5CL4 - chains A and B of the 3 polymer chains in the assembly; structure by X-ray diffraction, 1.87 A resolution.

Chain A:
Name: AlkD
Organism: Bacillus cereus
Notes: EC 3.2.2.-
UniProtKB: R8GWR7 (R8GWR7_BACCE); residues 1-237 here = UniProt positions 1-237
Chain sequence (241 residues; each row starts with the number of its first residue; numbers below 1 keep their minus sign (Gly-3 is residue -3)):
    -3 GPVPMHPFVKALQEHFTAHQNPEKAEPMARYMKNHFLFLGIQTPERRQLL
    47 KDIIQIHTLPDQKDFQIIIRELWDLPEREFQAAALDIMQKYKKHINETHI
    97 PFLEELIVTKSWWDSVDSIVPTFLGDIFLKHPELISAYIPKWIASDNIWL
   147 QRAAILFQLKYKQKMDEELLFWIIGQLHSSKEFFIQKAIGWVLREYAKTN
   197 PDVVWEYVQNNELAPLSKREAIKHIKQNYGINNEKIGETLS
Not modelled in the structure: -3 to -2, 230-237
Differences from the reference sequence: expression tag (-3 to 0)
Reported in the primary citation:
  - catalytic residues: Trp109, Trp187 (from molecular simulation)

Chain B:
Molecule: 12-nt DNA strand
Sequence (13 nucleotides; each row starts with the number of its first residue):
     1 CCCGAX
     6 XAGTCCG
Modified / non-standard residues: DZM (3-deaza-3-methyladenine) at position 6
Residues lining bound ligands: 3-deaza-3-methyladenine (54K; 7-methyl-3H-imidazo[4,5-c]pyridin-4-amine): DA5, DZM_6, ORP_6, DA7

How chain A and chain B interact:
Contacting residue pairs (27):
  Tyr27(A) with DZM_6(B), base contact; DA7(B), hydrogen bond to the base; DG8(B), sugar contact
  Lys29(A) with DG8(B), salt bridge to the phosphate; DT9(B), phosphate contact
  Trp109(A) with DZM_6(B), base contact; ORP_6(B), base contact; DA7(B), hydrogen bond to the phosphate
  Asp113(A) with DZM_6(B), phosphate contact; ORP_6(B), base contact
  Arg148(A) with DZM_6(B), hydrogen bond to the phosphate; ORP_6(B), base contact; DA7(B), salt bridge to the phosphate
  Phe179(A) with DA7(B), sugar contact
  Phe180(A) with DA7(B), phosphate contact
  Lys183(A) with DZM_6(B), salt bridge to the phosphate; ORP_6(B), base contact; DA7(B), salt bridge to the phosphate
  Trp187(A) with DA5(B), phosphate contact; DZM_6(B), sugar contact; ORP_6(B), base contact
  Arg190(A) with DA5(B), hydrogen bond to the phosphate; DZM_6(B), salt bridge to the phosphate; ORP_6(B), base contact
  Lys194(A) with DG4(B), hydrogen bond to the phosphate; DA5(B), salt bridge to the phosphate
  His220(A) with DA5(B), salt bridge to the phosphate
Other interface residues (no listed pair), chain A (15 interface residues in all): Trp108, Glu191, Lys219

In short:
15 residues of chain A and 7 residues of chain B are in contact, with 5 hydrogen bonds and 7 salt bridges.
Polar contacts include Tyr27(A)-DA7(B), Trp109(A)-DA7(B) and Arg148(A)-DZM_6(B). Chain B binds
3-deaza-3-methyladenine. The paper reports catalytic residues Trp109(A) and Trp187(A).
Here chain A is AlkD (Bacillus cereus) and chain B is a 12-nt DNA strand. Entry 5CL4 (Alkylpurine DNA
glycosylase AlkD bound to DNA containing a 3-methyladenine analog or DNA containing an abasic ...) was
determined by X-ray diffraction, deposited together with 5CL3, 5CL5, 5CL6, 5CL7, 5CL8, 5CL9 and 5 further
entries.
